PDB entry 8JWW | electron microscopy, 3.50 A resolution | chains C and HA of the 35 polymer chains in the assembly

Chain C (and HA):
Protein: Capsid protein G8P
Source organism: Enterobacteria phage M13
Notes: chain HA of this document is another copy of the same molecule, construct and numbering; everything in this record applies to it too
Reference sequence: P69541 (CAPSD_BPM13); residues 1-50 here correspond to UniProt positions 24-73 (UniProt number = residue number + 23)
Sequence (50 residues; row label = number of the first residue in the row):
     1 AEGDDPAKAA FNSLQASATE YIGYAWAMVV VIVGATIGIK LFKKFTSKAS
Disordered / not traced: 1-4

Chain C / chain HA interface:
Residue-residue contacts - 6 pairs, chain C then chain HA:
  Tyr-21(C) / Trp-26(HA)
  Ile-32(C) / Lys-44(HA)
  Thr-36(C) / Lys-44(HA)  hydrogen bond
  Thr-36(C) / Lys-48(HA)
  Ile-39(C) / Lys-48(HA)
  Lys-43(C) / Lys-48(HA)  hydrogen bond (side chain-backbone)
Interface residues without a listed pair, chain C (6 interface residues in all): Ala-35
Interface residues without a listed pair, chain HA (5 interface residues in all): Leu-41, Phe-45

Summary:
Chain C and chain HA form an interface of 6 and 5 residues respectively; the contacts include 2 hydrogen
bonds. Polar pairs include Thr-36(C)/Lys-44(HA) and Lys-43(C)/Lys-48(HA).
Chain C and chain HA are both Capsid protein G8P (Enterobacteria phage M13); the structure, top segment of the
bacteriophage M13 mini variant, was determined by electron microscopy.
